3VLZ - chain A; structure by X-ray diffraction, 2.07 A resolution.

[Chain A]
Molecule: Nitrite reductase
Organism: Nicotiana tabacum
Notes: EC 1.7.7.1
UniProt: Q76KB0 (Q76KB0_TOBAC); residues -6 to 555 here correspond to UniProt positions 19-580 (UniProt number = residue number + 25)
Sequence (584 residues; numbered -28 to 555; the number before each row is that of its first residue; numbers below 1 keep their minus sign (Met-28 is residue -28)):
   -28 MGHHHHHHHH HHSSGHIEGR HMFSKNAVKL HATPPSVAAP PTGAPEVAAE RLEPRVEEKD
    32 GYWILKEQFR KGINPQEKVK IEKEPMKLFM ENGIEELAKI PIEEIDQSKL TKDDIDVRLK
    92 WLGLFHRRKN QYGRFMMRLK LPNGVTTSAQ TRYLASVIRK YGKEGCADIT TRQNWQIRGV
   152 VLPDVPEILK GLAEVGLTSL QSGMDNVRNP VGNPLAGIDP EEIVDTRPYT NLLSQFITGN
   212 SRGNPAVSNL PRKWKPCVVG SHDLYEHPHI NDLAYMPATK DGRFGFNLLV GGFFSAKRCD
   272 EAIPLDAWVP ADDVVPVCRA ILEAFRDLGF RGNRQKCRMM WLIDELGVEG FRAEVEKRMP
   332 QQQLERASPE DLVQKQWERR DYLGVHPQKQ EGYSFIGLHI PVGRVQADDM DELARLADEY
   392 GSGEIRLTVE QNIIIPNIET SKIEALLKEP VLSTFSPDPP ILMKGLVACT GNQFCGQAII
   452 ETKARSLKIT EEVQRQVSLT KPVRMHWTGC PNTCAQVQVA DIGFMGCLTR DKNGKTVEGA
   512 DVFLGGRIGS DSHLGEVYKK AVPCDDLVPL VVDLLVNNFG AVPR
Unresolved in the structure: -28 to 17
Differences from the reference sequence: expression tag (-28 to -7); engineered mutation Lys226 (Asn251 in Q76KB0); conflict Arg290 (Lys315 in Q76KB0)
Bound ions: K+: Ile371, Glu401, Gln402, Asn403; 4Fe-4S cluster Fe: Cys440, Cys446, Cys481, Cys485; siroheme Fe: Cys485 (together with sulfite ion)
Ligand contacts:
  - 4Fe-4S cluster (SF4): Cys440, Thr441, Gly442, Cys446, Gln448, Ala449, Thr479, Gly480, Cys481, Asn483, Thr484, Cys485
  - sulfite ion (SO3): Arg109, Arg179, Lys224, Lys226
  - siroheme (SRM): Lys91, Phe96, Arg98, Met107, Arg109, Ile140, Thr141, Thr142, Arg143, Asn145, Gln147, Arg149, Ser173, Arg223, Lys224, Lys226, Ile241, Phe264, Phe265, Ser266, Ala267, Arg309, Gln402, Ala439, Cys440, Thr441, Phe445, Cys446, Gly447, Gln448, Lys454, Asn483, Thr484, Cys485, Gln487

[Summary]
Ligands of chain A: siroheme, 4Fe-4S cluster and sulfite ion. The K+ site is built by Ile371, Glu401, Gln402
and Asn403. The 4Fe-4S cluster Fe site is built by Cys440, Cys446, Cys481 and Cys485.
Chain A is Nitrite reductase (Nicotiana tabacum); the structure, Assimilatory nitrite reductase (Nii3) - N226K
mutant - SO3 full complex from tobacco leaf, was determined by X-ray diffraction (same publication as 3VLX,
3VLY, 3VM0 and 3VM1).
